PDB entry 8SXE | electron microscopy, 3.55 A resolution | chains A and C of the 6 polymer chains in the assembly

# Chain A
Molecule: Probable carboxyl-terminal protease
Organism: Pseudomonas aeruginosa
Reference sequence: Q9HU50 (Q9HU50_PSEAE); residue numbers follow UniProt; this construct covers 38-436
Amino-acid sequence (403 residues; each row starts with the number of its first residue):
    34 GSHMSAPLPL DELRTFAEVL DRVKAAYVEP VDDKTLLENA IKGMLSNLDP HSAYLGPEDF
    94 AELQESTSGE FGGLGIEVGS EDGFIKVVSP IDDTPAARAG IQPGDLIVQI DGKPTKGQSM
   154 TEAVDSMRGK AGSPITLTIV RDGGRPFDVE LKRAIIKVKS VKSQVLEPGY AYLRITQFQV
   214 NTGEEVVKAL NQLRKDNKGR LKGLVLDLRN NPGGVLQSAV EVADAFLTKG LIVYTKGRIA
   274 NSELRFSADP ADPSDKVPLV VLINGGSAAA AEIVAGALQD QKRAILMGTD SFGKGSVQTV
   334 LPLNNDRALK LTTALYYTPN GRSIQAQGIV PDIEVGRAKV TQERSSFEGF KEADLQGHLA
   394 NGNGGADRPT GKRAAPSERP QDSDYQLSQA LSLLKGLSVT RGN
Not modelled in the structure: 34-37, 375-415
Sequence notes: expression tag (34-37); engineered mutation Ala302 (Ser in Q9HU50)
Reported in the primary citation:
  - mutagenesis - L46A, A50V: unchanged catalytic activity on PA1198
  - mutagenesis - L46K, A50K: abolished catalytic activity on PA1198
  - catalytic residues: Lys327
  - catalytic residues: His84 (proposed by the authors, not directly observed)
  - mutagenesis - S302A, K327A: abolished catalytic activity
  - mutagenesis - H84A, Q331A: decreased catalytic activity
  - contacts within the chain: His84-Lys327, Lys327-Gln331
  - binding site for unidentified peptide: Pro245 to Leu249, Val330, Gln331 to Val333
  - mutagenesis - G246M, F325A: decreased catalytic activity on PA1198
  - conformationally variable residues (loop rearrangement): Lys269 to Glu276, Lys327, Gln331
  - mutagenesis - S302A (0.76 +/- 0.16 uM): unchanged binding to TPR repeat-containing protein PA4667 (chain C)
  - catalytic residues: Gln331 (citing earlier work)

# Chain C
Molecule: TPR repeat-containing protein PA4667
Organism: Pseudomonas aeruginosa
Reference sequence: P42810 (Y4667_PSEAE); residues 32-575 here correspond to UniProt positions 47-590 (UniProt number = residue number + 15)
Amino-acid sequence (545 residues; numbered 31 to 575; the number before each row is that of its first residue):
    31 MEDTAVETKA KPEKYGSFSE DSLYSLLVAE LAGQRNRFDI ALSNYVVQAQ KTRDPGVSER
    91 AFRIAEYLGA DQEALDTSLL WARSAPDNLD AQRAAAIQLA RAGRYEESMV YMEKVLNGQG
   151 DTHFDFLALS AAETDPDTRA GLLQSFDHLL KKYPNNGQLL FGKALLLQQD GRPDEALTLL
   211 EDNSASRHEV APLLLRSRLL QSMKRSDEAL PLLKAGIKEH PDDKRVRLAY ARLLVEQNRL
   271 DDAKAEFAGL VQQFPDDDDL RFSLALVCLE AQAWDEARIY LEELVERDSH VDAAHFNLGR
   331 LAEEQKDTAR ALDEYAQVGP GNDFLPAQLR QTDVLLKAGR VDEAAQRLDK ARSEQPDYAI
   391 QLYLIEAEAL SNNDQQEKAW QAIQEGLKQY PEDLNLLYTR SMLAEKRNDL AQMEKDLRFV
   451 IAREPDNAMA LNALGYTLAD RTTRYGEARE LILKAHKLNP DDPAILDSMG WINYRQGKLA
   511 DAERYLRQAL QRYPDHEVAA HLGEVLWAQG RQGDARAIWR EYLDKQPDSD VLRRTIKRLT
   571 GAETP
Not modelled in the structure: 31-43, 184-575
Sequence notes: initiating methionine (31)
Reported in the primary citation:
  - mutagenesis - L57A, V87A: unchanged catalytic activity
  - mutagenesis - L57K, V87K: abolished catalytic activity

# How chain A and chain C interact
Contacting residue pairs (21):
  Ser38(A) - Arg67(C)
  Ala39(A) - Arg67(C)  hydrogen bond (backbone-side chain)
  Pro40(A) - Arg67(C)
  Leu41(A) - Val58(C)  hydrophobic
  Leu41(A) - Leu61(C)
  Leu41(A) - Ala62(C)  hydrophobic
  Leu41(A) - Arg65(C)
  Leu43(A) - Tyr54(C)
  Leu43(A) - Val58(C)  hydrophobic
  Leu46(A) - Tyr54(C)
  Leu46(A) - Val58(C)  hydrophobic
  Arg47(A) - Tyr54(C)
  Ala50(A) - Glu50(C)
  Ala50(A) - Tyr54(C)  hydrophobic
  Leu53(A) - Leu53(C)  hydrophobic
  Asp54(A) - Glu50(C)
  Lys57(A) - Ser47(C)
  Lys57(A) - Phe48(C)  hydrogen bond (side chain-backbone)
  Asp65(A) - Tyr45(C)
  Asp66(A) - Ser47(C)
  Asp66(A) - Phe48(C)  hydrogen bond (side chain-backbone)
Also at the interface, not in a pair above, chain A (16 interface residues in all): Phe49, Glu51, Lys67
Also at the interface, not in a pair above, chain C (12 interface residues in all): Leu57
Interface features reported in the paper:
  - pairs named by the authors: Lys57(A)-Phe48(C) (hydrogen bond), Asp66(A)-Phe48(C) (hydrogen bond)
  - interface residues, chain A: Leu41(A), Leu43(A), Leu46(A), Phe49(A), Leu53(A)
  - hot spots on chain A (mutagenesis) - L46K, A50K: abolished binding to TPR repeat-containing protein PA4667 (chain C)
  - interface residues, chain C: Leu53(C), Tyr54(C), Leu57(C), Val58(C), Leu61(C), Ala62(C)
  - hot spots on chain C (mutagenesis) - L57K: abolished binding to Probable carboxyl-terminal protease (chain A)

# Overview
The interface between chain A and chain C involves 16 residues on one side and 12 on the other, with 3
hydrogen bonds. Polar pairs include Ala39(A)-Arg67(C), Lys57(A)-Phe48(C) and Asp66(A)-Phe48(C). The authors
report hydrogen bonds between Lys57(A) and Phe48(C) and Asp66(A) and Phe48(C). The paper reports catalytic
residues Lys327(A), His84(A) and Gln331(A); L46K and A50K of chain A abolish catalytic activity on PA1198; 14
substitutions were tested in all.
Here chain A is Probable carboxyl-terminal protease and chain C is TPR repeat-containing protein PA4667, both
from Pseudomonas aeruginosa. Entry 8SXE (Structure of the C-terminal protease CtpA-LbcA complex of Pseudomonas
aeruginosa) was determined by electron microscopy, deposited together with 8SXF, 8SXG and 8SXH.
